8SAL - chains E and G of the 12 polymer chains in the assembly; structure by electron microscopy, 4.90 A resolution (low resolution: residue-level contacts below are approximate; hydrogen-bond / salt-bridge calls are withheld).

== Chain E ==
Name: CH0848.3.D0358.80.06CHIM.DS.6R.SOSIP gp120
Source organism: HIV-1 06TG.HT008
Reference sequence: A0A1W6IG54 (A0A1W6IG54_9HIV1); residues 4-473 here correspond to UniProt positions 33-502 (UniProt number = residue number + 29)
Sequence (475 residues; row label = number of the first residue in the row):
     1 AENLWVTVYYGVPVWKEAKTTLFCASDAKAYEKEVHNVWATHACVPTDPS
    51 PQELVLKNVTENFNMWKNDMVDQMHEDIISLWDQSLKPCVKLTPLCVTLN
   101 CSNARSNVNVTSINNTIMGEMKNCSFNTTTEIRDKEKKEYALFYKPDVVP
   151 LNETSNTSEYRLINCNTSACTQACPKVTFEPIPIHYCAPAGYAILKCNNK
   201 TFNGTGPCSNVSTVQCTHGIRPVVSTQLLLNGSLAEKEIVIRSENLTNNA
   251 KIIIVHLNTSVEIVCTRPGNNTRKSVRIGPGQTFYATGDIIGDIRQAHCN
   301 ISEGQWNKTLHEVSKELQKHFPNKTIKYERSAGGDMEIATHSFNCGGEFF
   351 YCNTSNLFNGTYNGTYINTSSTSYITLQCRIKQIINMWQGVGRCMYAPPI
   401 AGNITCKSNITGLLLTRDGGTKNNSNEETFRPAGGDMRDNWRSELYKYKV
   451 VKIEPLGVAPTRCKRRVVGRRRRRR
Disordered / not traced: 1-2, 107-115, 419-430, 461-475
Differences from the reference sequence: expression tag (1-3, 474-475); conflict Cys170 (Val199 in A0A1W6IG54), Cys394 (Ala423 in A0A1W6IG54), Lys452 (Glu481 in A0A1W6IG54), Glu454 (Gln483 in A0A1W6IG54), Val458 (Ile487 in A0A1W6IG54), Arg462 (Gly491 in A0A1W6IG54), Cys463 (Ala492 in A0A1W6IG54), Gly469 (Glu498 in A0A1W6IG54), Arg471 (Glu500 in A0A1W6IG54), Arg472 (Lys501 in A0A1W6IG54)
Disulfides: Cys24-Cys44, Cys89-Cys174, Cys96-Cys165, Cys101-Cys124, Cys187-Cys216, Cys197-Cys208, Cys265-Cys299, Cys345-Cys406, Cys352-Cys379

== Chain G ==
Name: VCR01 variable heavy chain
Source organism: Homo sapiens
Sequence (121 residues; row label = number of the first residue in the row; a row labelled like 82A-82C holds insertion residues (82A, then the next letters in order)):
     1 QVQLVQSGGQMKKPGESMRISCRASGYEFIDCTLNWIRLAPGKRPEWMGW
    51 LK
   52A P
    53 RGGAVNYARPLQGRVTMTRDVYSDTAFLEL
82A-82C RSL
    83 TVDDTAVYFCTRGKNCDY
100A-100D NWDF
   101 EHWGRGTPVIVSS
Disulfides: Cys22-Cys92, Cys32-Cys98

== Interface between chain E and chain G ==
Contacting residue pairs (10):
  Thr167(E) with Tyr74(G)
  Asn248(E) with Trp100B(G)
  Ala250(E) with Trp50(G); Trp100B(G)
  Ala332(E) with Val57(G)
  Gly334(E) with Gly55(G)
  Asp335(E) with Gly54(G); Arg71(G)
  Ile338(E) with Gly54(G)
  Arg431(E) with Gln64(G)
Interface residues without a listed pair, chain E (11 interface residues in all): Asn249, Lys251, Gln389
Interface residues without a listed pair, chain G (11 interface residues in all): Arg53, Asp99, Asn100A

== Summary ==
The chain E/chain G interface involves 11 residues from each chain.
Here chain E is CH0848.3.D0358.80.06CHIM.DS.6R.SOSIP gp120 (HIV-1 06TG.HT008) and chain G is VCR01 variable
heavy chain (Homo sapiens). Entry 8SAL (CryoEM structure of VRC01-CH848.0358.80) was determined by electron
microscopy together with 8SAN, 8SAQ, 8SAR, 8SAS, 8SAT, 8SAU and 9 further entries from the same study.
